Entry 3T15 (X-ray diffraction, 2.95 A resolution); this record covers chain A.

Chain A:
Protein: Ribulose bisphosphate carboxylase/oxygenase activase 1, chloroplastic
Organism: Nicotiana tabacum
UniProtKB: Q40460 (RCA1_TOBAC); residues 68-360 here correspond to UniProt positions 127-419 (UniProt number = residue number + 59)
Sequence (293 residues; row label = number of the first residue in the row):
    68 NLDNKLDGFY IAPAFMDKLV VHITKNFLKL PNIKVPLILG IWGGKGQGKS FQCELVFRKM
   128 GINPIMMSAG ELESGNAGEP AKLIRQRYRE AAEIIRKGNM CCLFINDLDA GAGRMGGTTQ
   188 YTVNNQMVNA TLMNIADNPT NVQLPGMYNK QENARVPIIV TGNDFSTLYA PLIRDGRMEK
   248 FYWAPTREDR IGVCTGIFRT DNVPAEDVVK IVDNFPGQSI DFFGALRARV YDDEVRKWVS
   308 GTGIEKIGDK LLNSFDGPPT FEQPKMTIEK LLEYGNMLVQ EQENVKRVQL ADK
Unresolved in the structure: 142-144, 177-190, 208-218, 235-236
Swiss-Prot annotation at these positions:
  - binding site (ATP): Gly110 to Ser117

Overview:
Curated annotation (UniProt) lists 8 ATP-binding residues.
Chain A is Ribulose bisphosphate carboxylase/oxygenase activase 1, chloroplastic (Nicotiana tabacum); the
structure, Structure of green-type Rubisco activase from tobacco, was determined by X-ray diffraction together
with 3ZW6 from the same study.
